4U62 - chains C and D of the 5 polymer chains in the assembly; structure by X-ray diffraction, 1.55 A resolution.

# Chain C (and D)
Name: Structural protein VP1
Organism: Trichodysplasia spinulosa-associated polyomavirus
Notes: chain D of this document is another copy of the same molecule, construct and numbering; everything in this record applies to it too
UniProt: E2ESL7 (E2ESL7_9POLY); residues 30-303 here correspond to UniProt positions 31-304 (UniProt number = residue number + 1)
Sequence (280 residues; each row starts with the number of its first residue):
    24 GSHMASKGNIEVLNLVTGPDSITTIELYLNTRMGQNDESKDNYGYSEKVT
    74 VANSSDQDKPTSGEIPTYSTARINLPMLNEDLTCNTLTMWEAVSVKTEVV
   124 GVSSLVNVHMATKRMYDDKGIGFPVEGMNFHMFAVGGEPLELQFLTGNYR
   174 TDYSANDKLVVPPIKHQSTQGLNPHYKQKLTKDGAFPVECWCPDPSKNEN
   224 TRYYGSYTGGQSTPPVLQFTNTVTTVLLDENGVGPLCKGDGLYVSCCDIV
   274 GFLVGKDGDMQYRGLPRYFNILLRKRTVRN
Unresolved in the structure: 24-32, 41-43 (chain D: 27-32, 103-106)
Differences from the reference sequence: expression tag (24-29)
Ligand contacts: N-acetyl-alpha-neuraminic acid (SIA): T73, V74, A75, N76, Q80, D81, K82, P83, T84
Reported in the primary citation:
  - binding site for N-acetyl-alpha-neuraminic acid: T73, R137
  - mutagenesis - K71L, T73E, T84A: decreased binding to HEK293 and SVGA cells

# How chain C and chain D interact
Residue-residue contacts (126):
  T47(C) - H26(D)
  I48(C) - H26(D)
  E49(C) - H26(D)  hydrogen bond (backbone-backbone)
  E49(C) - S219(D)
  Y51(C) - L195(D)  hydrophobic
  Y51(C) - P197(D)
  N53(C) - G194(D)
  N53(C) - L195(D)  hydrogen bond (side chain-backbone)
  E61(C) - H189(D)
  E61(C) - Q190(D)
  E61(C) - S191(D)  hydrogen bond (backbone-backbone)
  S62(C) - Q190(D)  hydrogen bond (backbone-side chain)
  K63(C) - Q190(D)
  D64(C) - Y172(D)  hydrogen bond
  D64(C) - R173(D)  salt bridge
  D64(C) - Q190(D)
  N65(C) - Q193(D)
  Y66(C) - Q190(D)
  Y66(C) - S191(D)
  Y66(C) - Q193(D)  hydrogen bond (backbone-side chain)
  Y66(C) - G194(D)
  Y68(C) - G170(D)  hydrogen bond (side chain-backbone)
  Y68(C) - Q193(D)
  I96(C) - S25(D)
  E121(C) - P218(D)
  E121(C) - Y226(D)  hydrogen bond
  V123(C) - L195(D)  hydrophobic
  V123(C) - C215(D)  hydrophobic
  V123(C) - P218(D)  hydrophobic
  G124(C) - C215(D)
  V125(C) - Y230(D)  hydrophobic
  S126(C) - Y91(D)
  S126(C) - F153(D)
  S126(C) - V211(D)  hydrogen bond (side chain-backbone)
  S126(C) - E212(D)
  S126(C) - W214(D)  hydrogen bond (side chain-backbone)
  S126(C) - C215(D)
  S127(C) - L168(D)
  S127(C) - E212(D)
  L128(C) - M151(D)
  L128(C) - Y230(D)  hydrogen bond (backbone-side chain)
  V129(C) - M151(D)  hydrophobic
  V129(C) - F153(D)  hydrophobic
  V129(C) - V211(D)  hydrophobic
  V129(C) - E212(D)
  V129(C) - Y230(D)  hydrophobic
  V129(C) - I272(D)  hydrophobic
  V129(C) - Y285(D)
  N130(C) - E212(D)
  N130(C) - Y285(D)
  V131(C) - V72(D)
  V131(C) - V74(D)
  V131(C) - M151(D)  hydrophobic
  V131(C) - F275(D)  hydrophobic
  V131(C) - Y285(D)
  H132(C) - T73(D)
  H132(C) - V74(D)
  H132(C) - A75(D)  hydrogen bond (backbone-backbone)
  H132(C) - D81(D)  salt bridge
  H132(C) - P83(D)
  H132(C) - E87(D)
  H132(C) - I88(D)
  H132(C) - T174(D)
  H132(C) - E212(D)  salt bridge
  M133(C) - V74(D)
  M133(C) - D81(D)
  M133(C) - G170(D)
  A134(C) - A75(D)
  A134(C) - S77(D)
  A134(C) - S78(D)
  T135(C) - V74(D)
  R137(C) - V72(D)
  R137(C) - V74(D)
  M138(C) - Q234(D)
  M138(C) - S235(D)
  Y139(C) - K136(D)
  Y139(C) - F146(D)
  Y139(C) - S235(D)
  Y139(C) - V277(D)  hydrophobic
  Y139(C) - G281(D)
  Y139(C) - M283(D)  hydrophobic
  K142(C) - D280(D)
  K142(C) - G281(D)
  K142(C) - D282(D)
  G143(C) - V74(D)
  G143(C) - G281(D)  hydrogen bond (backbone-backbone)
  G143(C) - M283(D)
  I144(C) - F275(D)  hydrophobic
  I144(C) - M283(D)  hydrogen bond (backbone-side chain)
  G145(C) - V74(D)
  F146(C) - Q234(D)
  P147(C) - G233(D)
  E149(C) - G233(D)
  E149(C) - Q234(D)  hydrogen bond
  P237(C) - G232(D)
  P237(C) - G233(D)
  P237(C) - T236(D)
  P238(C) - Y230(D)
  P238(C) - T231(D)
  P238(C) - G232(D)  hydrogen bond (backbone-backbone)
  P238(C) - G233(D)
  V239(C) - Y230(D)
  L240(C) - S229(D)
  L240(C) - Y230(D)  hydrogen bond (backbone-backbone)
  Q241(C) - G228(D)
  F242(C) - F153(D)  hydrophobic
  F242(C) - Y227(D)
  F242(C) - G228(D)  hydrogen bond (backbone-backbone)
  F242(C) - S229(D)
  T243(C) - Y226(D)  hydrogen bond (side chain-backbone)
  T243(C) - Y227(D)
  N244(C) - N221(D)  hydrogen bond (side chain-backbone)
  N244(C) - T224(D)  hydrogen bond (side chain-backbone)
  N244(C) - R225(D)
  N244(C) - Y226(D)  hydrogen bond (side chain-backbone)
  T245(C) - Y227(D)
  K279(C) - A75(D)  hydrogen bond (side chain-backbone)
  K279(C) - N76(D)
  R286(C) - L168(D)
  R286(C) - T169(D)  hydrogen bond (side chain-backbone)
  R286(C) - G170(D)
  R286(C) - Q193(D)  hydrogen bond (side chain-backbone)
  P289(C) - L168(D)  hydrophobic
  P289(C) - L195(D)  hydrophobic
  Y291(C) - P218(D)  hydrogen bond (side chain-backbone)
  Y291(C) - S219(D)
Interface residues without a listed pair, chain C (53 interface residues in all): K119, T247, L288
Interface residues without a listed pair, chain D (65 interface residues in all): E149, M155, Q166, N171, P216, E253

# Overview
The interface between chain C and chain D involves 53 residues on one side and 65 on the other, with 26
hydrogen bonds and 3 salt bridges. Among the polar pairs are D64(C)-R173(D), H132(C)-D81(D) and
H132(C)-E212(D). The paper reports a binding site for N-acetyl-alpha-neuraminic acid at T73(C) and R137(C);
K71L, T73E and T84A of chain C reduce binding to HEK293 and SVGA cells.
Chain C and chain D are both Structural protein VP1 (Trichodysplasia spinulosa-associated polyomavirus); the
structure, Trichodysplasia spinulosa-associated polyomavirus (TSPyV) VP1 in complex with 3'-sialyllactose, was
determined by X-ray diffraction (same publication as 4U5Z, 4U60 and 4U61).
